2VIT - chains B and C of the 3 polymer chains in the assembly; structure by X-ray diffraction, 3.25 A resolution.

Chain B:
Name: Immunoglobulin (IGG1, lambda)
From: Mus musculus
Notes: fragment: fab fragment
Amino-acid sequence (221 residues; numbered 1 to 221; the number before each row is that of its first residue):
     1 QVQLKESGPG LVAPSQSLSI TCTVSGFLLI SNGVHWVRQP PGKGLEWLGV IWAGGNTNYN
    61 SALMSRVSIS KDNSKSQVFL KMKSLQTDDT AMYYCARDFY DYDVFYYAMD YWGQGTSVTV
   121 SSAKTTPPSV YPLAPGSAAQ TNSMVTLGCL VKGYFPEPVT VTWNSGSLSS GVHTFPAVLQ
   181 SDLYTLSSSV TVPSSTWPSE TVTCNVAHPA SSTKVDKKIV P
Disulfides: Cys-22/Cys-95, Cys-149/Cys-204
Sequence notes: conflict Gln-3 (Lys in 4096752), Lys-5 (Gln in 4096752), Leu-28 (Ser in 4096752), Ile-30 (Thr in 4096752), Asn-32 (Tyr in 4096752), Leu-63 (His in 4096752), Ile-69 (Phe in 4096752), Lys-83 (Asn in 4096752), Met-92 (Leu in 4096752), Tyr-102 (His99 in 4096752), Asp-103 (Gly100 in 4096752), Ser-117 (Leu108 in 4096752), Ser-122 (Ala113 in 4096752), Pro-135 (Ser126 in 4096752); insertion (98-100, 105-110)
Bound ions: Zn2+: His-173 (shared with 1 residue of chain A)

Chain C:
Name: Hemagglutinin
From: Influenza A virus (A/X-31(H3N2))
Notes: fragment: proteolytic fragment "ha top" containing ha1 residues 28 - 328
UniProt: P03437 (HEMA_IAAIC); residues 28-309 here correspond to UniProt positions 44-325 (UniProt number = residue number + 16)
Amino-acid sequence (282 residues; numbered 28 to 309; the number before each row is that of its first residue):
    28 TITDDQIEVT NATELVQSSS TGKICNNPHR ILDGIDCTLI DALLGDPHCD VFQDETWDLF
    88 VERSKAFSNC YPYDVPDYAS LRSLVASSGT LEFITEGFTW TGVTQNGGSN ACKRGPGSGF
   148 FSRLNWLIKS GSTYPVLDVT MPNNDNFDKL YIWGIHHPST NQEQTSLYVQ ASGRVTVSTR
   208 RSQQTIIPNI GSRPWVRGLS SRISIYWTIV KPGDVLVINS NGNLIAPRGY FKMRTGKSSI
   268 MRSDAPIDTC ISECITPDGS IPNDKPFQNV NKITYGACPK YV
Not modelled in the structure: 28-42
Disulfides: Cys-52/Cys-277, Cys-64/Cys-76, Cys-97/Cys-139, Cys-281/Cys-305
Sequence notes: modified residue (81, 165, 285); engineered mutation Ile-155 (Thr171 in P03437)
Bound ions: Zn2+: His-56, Glu-280 (shared with 1 residue of chain A)
Curated features (UniProtKB/Swiss-Prot):
  - glycosylation: Asn-38 (N-linked (GlcNAc...) asparagine)

Interface between chain B and chain C:
Contacting residue pairs (28):
  Leu-28(B) / Asn-133(C)
  Ile-30(B) / Thr-131(C)
  Ile-30(B) / Gln-132(C)  hydrogen bond (backbone-backbone)
  Ile-30(B) / Asn-133(C)
  Ser-31(B) / Thr-131(C)
  Ser-31(B) / Asn-133(C)  hydrogen bond
  Trp-52(B) / Ser-157(C)
  Trp-52(B) / Gly-158(C)
  Ala-53(B) / Thr-131(C)
  Gly-54(B) / Gly-129(C)
  Gly-54(B) / Val-130(C)
  Gly-54(B) / Ser-157(C)  hydrogen bond (backbone-side chain)
  Asn-56(B) / Ser-157(C)  hydrogen bond
  Asn-58(B) / Ser-159(C)
  Tyr-100(B) / Lys-156(C)
  Tyr-100(B) / Ser-193(C)
  Tyr-100(B) / Leu-194(C)  hydrophobic
  Tyr-102(B) / Thr-131(C)
  Tyr-102(B) / Gly-134(C)
  Tyr-102(B) / Gly-135(C)
  Tyr-102(B) / Trp-153(C)  hydrophobic
  Tyr-102(B) / Ile-155(C)  hydrophobic
  Asp-103(B) / Ser-136(C)  hydrogen bond
  Asp-103(B) / Asn-137(C)  hydrogen bond
  Phe-105(B) / Glu-190(C)
  Phe-105(B) / Ser-193(C)
  Phe-105(B) / Leu-194(C)  hydrophobic
  Tyr-107(B) / Lys-156(C)  hydrogen bond
Other interface residues (no listed pair), chain B (15 interface residues in all): Gly-55, Asp-101
Other interface residues (no listed pair), chain C (19 interface residues in all): Leu-226

Summary:
15 residues of chain B and 19 residues of chain C are in contact; the contacts include 7 hydrogen bonds. Among
the polar pairs are Ser-31(B)/Asn-133(C), Gly-54(B)/Ser-157(C) and Asn-56(B)/Ser-157(C). The Zn2+ site is
built by His-56(C) and Glu-280(C).
Chain B is Immunoglobulin (IGG1, lambda) (Mus musculus) and chain C is Hemagglutinin (Influenza A virus
(A/X-31(H3N2))); the structure, Influenza virus hemagglutinin, mutant with thr 155 replaced by ile, complexed
with a neutralizing antibody, was determined by X-ray diffraction, deposited together with 2VIR, 2VIS and
2VIU.
